8I4T - chains B and L of the 24 polymer chains in the assembly; structure by electron microscopy, 5.20 A resolution (low resolution: residue-level contacts below are approximate; hydrogen-bond / salt-bridge calls are withheld).

# Chain B (and L)
Name: Envelopment polyprotein
From: Severe fever with thrombocytopenia syndrome virus
Notes: chain L of this document is another copy of the same molecule, construct and numbering; everything in this record applies to it too
UniProtKB: A0A4D6J0G9 (A0A4D6J0G9_SFTS); residue numbers follow UniProt; this construct covers 561-1073
Sequence (513 residues; each row starts with the number of its first residue):
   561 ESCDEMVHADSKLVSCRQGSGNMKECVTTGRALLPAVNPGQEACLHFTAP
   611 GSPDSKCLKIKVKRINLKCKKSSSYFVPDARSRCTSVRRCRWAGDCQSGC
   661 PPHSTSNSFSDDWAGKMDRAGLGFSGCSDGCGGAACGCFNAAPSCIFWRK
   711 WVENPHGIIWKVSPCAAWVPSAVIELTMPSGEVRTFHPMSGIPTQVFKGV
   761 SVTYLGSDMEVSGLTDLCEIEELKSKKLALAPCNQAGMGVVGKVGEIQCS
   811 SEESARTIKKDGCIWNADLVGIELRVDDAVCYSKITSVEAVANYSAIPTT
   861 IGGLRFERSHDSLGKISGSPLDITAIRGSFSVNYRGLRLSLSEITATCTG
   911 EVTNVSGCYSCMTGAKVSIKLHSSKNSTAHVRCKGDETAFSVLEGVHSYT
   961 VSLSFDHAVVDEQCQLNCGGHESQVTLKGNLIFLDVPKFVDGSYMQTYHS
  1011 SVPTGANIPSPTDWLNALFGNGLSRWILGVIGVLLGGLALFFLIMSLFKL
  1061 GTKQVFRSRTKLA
Not modelled in the structure: 1070-1073
Disulfides: Cys563-Cys604, Cys629-Cys725, Cys644-Cys841, Cys656-Cys705, Cys691-Cys696, Cys778-Cys793, Cys809-Cys823, Cys908-Cys978, Cys918-Cys921, Cys943-Cys974
Covalent attachments: N-acetylglucosamine (NAG) linked to Asn853, Asn914, Asn936
What the authors report for this chain:
  - post-translational modification sites: Asn914
  - mutagenesis - N914Q: unchanged expression

# How chain B and chain L interact
Residue-residue contacts (11; chain B residue first):
  Lys631(B) with Glu833(L); Arg835(L)
  Ser632(B) with Arg835(L)
  Ser810(B) with Cys691(L); Gly692(L)
  Ser811(B) with Cys696(L)
  Glu813(B) with Gly693(L); Ala694(L); Ala695(L); Cys696(L)
  Asp821(B) with Ala701(L)
Also at the interface, not in a pair above, chain B (11 interface residues in all): Ser633, Ser634, Pro753, Ser814, Lys820
Also at the interface, not in a pair above, chain L (11 interface residues in all): Ala702, Cys841

# In short
Chain B and chain L each contribute 11 residues to their interface. Covalently linked N-acetylglucosamine: at
Asn853(B), Asn914(B) and Asn936(B). The paper reports that N914Q of chain B leaves expression unchanged; a
modification site at Asn914(B).
Chain B and chain L are both Envelopment polyprotein (Severe fever with thrombocytopenia syndrome virus); the
structure, Structure of the asymmetric unit of SFTSV virion, was determined by electron microscopy (same
publication as 8ILQ).
